PDB entry 7ZIN | X-ray diffraction, 1.65 A resolution | chains CCC and DDD of the 5 polymer chains in the assembly

# Chain CCC (and DDD)
Protein: Major capsid protein VP1
Organism: JC polyomavirus
Notes: chain DDD of this document is another copy of the same molecule, construct and numbering; everything in this record applies to it too
Reference sequence: P03089 (VP1_POVJC); residues 22-289 here correspond to UniProt positions 23-290 (UniProt number = residue number + 1)
Chain sequence (272 residues; each row starts with the number of its first residue):
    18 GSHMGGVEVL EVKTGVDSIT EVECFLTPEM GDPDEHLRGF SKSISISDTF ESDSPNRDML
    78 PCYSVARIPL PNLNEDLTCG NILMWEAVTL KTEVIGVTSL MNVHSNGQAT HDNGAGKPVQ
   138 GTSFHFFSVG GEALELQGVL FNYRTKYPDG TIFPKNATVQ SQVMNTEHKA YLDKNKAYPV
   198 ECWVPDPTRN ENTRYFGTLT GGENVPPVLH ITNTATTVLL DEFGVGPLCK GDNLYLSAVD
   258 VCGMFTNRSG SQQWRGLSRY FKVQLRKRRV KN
Disordered / not traced: 18-23, 33
Differences from the reference sequence: expression tag (18-21)

# Chain CCC / chain DDD interface
Residue-residue contacts - 130 pairs, chain CCC then chain DDD:
  Glu40(CCC) with Pro204(DDD); Thr205(DDD)
  Phe42(CCC) with Met181(DDD), hydrophobic; Thr183(DDD); Thr205(DDD)
  Thr44(CCC) with Val180(DDD)
  Pro45(CCC) with Val180(DDD), hydrophobic
  Glu52(CCC) with Val176(DDD)
  His53(CCC) with Tyr160(DDD), hydrogen bond; Arg161(DDD); Val176(DDD); Gln179(DDD), hydrogen bond (backbone-side chain)
  Leu54(CCC) with Val176(DDD); Gln179(DDD)
  Arg55(CCC) with Val176(DDD); Gln177(DDD), hydrogen bond; Gln179(DDD), hydrogen bond (backbone-side chain); Val180(DDD)
  Gly56(CCC) with Val180(DDD)
  Phe57(CCC) with Phe67(DDD), hydrophobic; Phe158(DDD); Gln179(DDD)
  Glu110(CCC) with Pro204(DDD); Tyr212(DDD), hydrogen bond
  Ile112(CCC) with Val156(DDD), hydrophobic; Met181(DDD), hydrophobic
  Gly113(CCC) with Val156(DDD); Val201(DDD)
  Val114(CCC) with Val201(DDD); Leu216(DDD)
  Thr115(CCC) with Phe141(DDD); Val197(DDD), hydrogen bond (side chain-backbone); Glu198(DDD); Trp200(DDD), hydrogen bond (side chain-backbone); Val201(DDD)
  Ser116(CCC) with Val156(DDD); Phe158(DDD); Glu198(DDD)
  Leu117(CCC) with Leu216(DDD), hydrophobic
  Met118(CCC) with Phe141(DDD), hydrophobic; Val197(DDD), hydrophobic; Glu198(DDD); Leu216(DDD), hydrophobic; Val258(DDD), hydrophobic; Trp271(DDD)
  Asn119(CCC) with Asp70(DDD), hydrogen bond; Phe158(DDD); Thr162(DDD); Glu198(DDD)
  Val120(CCC) with Ile61(DDD); Met261(DDD), hydrophobic; Trp271(DDD), hydrophobic
  His121(CCC) with Ser62(DDD); Ile63(DDD); Ser64(DDD), hydrogen bond (backbone-backbone); Asp70(DDD), salt bridge; Pro72(DDD); Met76(DDD); Leu77(DDD); Glu198(DDD), salt bridge
  Ser122(CCC) with Ser64(DDD); Phe67(DDD); Asp70(DDD); Asn159(DDD), hydrogen bond
  Asn123(CCC) with Ile63(DDD); Ser64(DDD), hydrogen bond (backbone-side chain); Asp65(DDD); Thr66(DDD); Phe67(DDD)
  Gly124(CCC) with Ile63(DDD)
  Ala126(CCC) with Ile63(DDD), hydrophobic
  Thr127(CCC) with Glu220(DDD); Gln269(DDD), hydrogen bond
  His128(CCC) with Lys134(DDD); Thr263(DDD); Gly267(DDD), hydrogen bond (side chain-backbone); Gln269(DDD)
  Asp129(CCC) with Ser266(DDD); Gly267(DDD)
  Asn130(CCC) with Ser266(DDD), hydrogen bond (side chain-backbone); Gly267(DDD); Ser268(DDD)
  Gly131(CCC) with Ile63(DDD); Gly267(DDD); Gln269(DDD)
  Ala132(CCC) with Ile61(DDD), hydrophobic; Ile63(DDD); Met261(DDD), hydrophobic; Gln269(DDD), hydrogen bond (backbone-side chain)
  Gly133(CCC) with Ile63(DDD)
  Lys134(CCC) with Glu220(DDD)
  Pro135(CCC) with Thr139(DDD); Gly219(DDD); Glu220(DDD)
  Val136(CCC) with Phe158(DDD), hydrophobic
  Gln137(CCC) with Gly219(DDD); Glu220(DDD), hydrogen bond
  Pro223(CCC) with Gly218(DDD); Val222(DDD), hydrophobic
  Pro224(CCC) with Leu216(DDD); Thr217(DDD); Gly218(DDD), hydrogen bond (backbone-backbone)
  Val225(CCC) with Leu216(DDD)
  Leu226(CCC) with Thr215(DDD); Leu216(DDD), hydrogen bond (backbone-backbone)
  His227(CCC) with Gly214(DDD); Thr215(DDD), hydrogen bond
  Ile228(CCC) with Pro202(DDD); Phe213(DDD); Gly214(DDD), hydrogen bond (backbone-backbone)
  Thr229(CCC) with Tyr212(DDD), hydrogen bond (side chain-backbone); Phe213(DDD)
  Asn230(CCC) with Asn207(DDD), hydrogen bond (side chain-backbone); Thr210(DDD), hydrogen bond (side chain-backbone); Arg211(DDD); Tyr212(DDD), hydrogen bond (side chain-backbone)
  Thr231(CCC) with Arg211(DDD); Phe213(DDD)
  Phe262(CCC) with Phe67(DDD), hydrophobic; Phe158(DDD), hydrophobic
  Arg265(CCC) with Ile63(DDD); Ser64(DDD), hydrogen bond (side chain-backbone); Asp65(DDD)
  Arg272(CCC) with Leu157(DDD), hydrogen bond (side chain-backbone); Phe158(DDD), hydrogen bond (side chain-backbone); Gln179(DDD), hydrogen bond (side chain-backbone)
  Ser275(CCC) with Val180(DDD), hydrogen bond (side chain-backbone); Met181(DDD)
  Tyr277(CCC) with Pro204(DDD), hydrogen bond (side chain-backbone); Thr205(DDD)
Interface residues without a listed pair, chain DDD (59 interface residues in all): Tyr80, Phe143, Gln154, Lys186

# In short
The interface between chain CCC and chain DDD involves 50 residues on one side and 59 on the other, with 30
hydrogen bonds and 2 salt bridges. Polar pairs include His121(CCC)-Asp70(DDD), His121(CCC)-Glu198(DDD) and
His53(CCC)-Tyr160(DDD).
Both chains are Major capsid protein VP1 (JC polyomavirus). Entry 7ZIN (JC Polyomavirus VP1 in complex with
6'-Sialyllactose glycomacromolecules (aliphatic linker)) was determined by X-ray diffraction (same publication
as 7ZIL, 7ZIM, 7ZIO, 7ZIP and 7ZIQ).
